7BGV - chains A and P; structure by X-ray diffraction, 1.68 A resolution.

Chain A:
Name: 14-3-3 protein sigma
Organism: Homo sapiens
UniProt: P31947 (1433S_HUMAN); residues 1-248 here = UniProt positions 1-248
Chain sequence (253 residues; each row starts with the number of its first residue; numbers below 1 keep their minus sign (Gly-4 is residue -4)):
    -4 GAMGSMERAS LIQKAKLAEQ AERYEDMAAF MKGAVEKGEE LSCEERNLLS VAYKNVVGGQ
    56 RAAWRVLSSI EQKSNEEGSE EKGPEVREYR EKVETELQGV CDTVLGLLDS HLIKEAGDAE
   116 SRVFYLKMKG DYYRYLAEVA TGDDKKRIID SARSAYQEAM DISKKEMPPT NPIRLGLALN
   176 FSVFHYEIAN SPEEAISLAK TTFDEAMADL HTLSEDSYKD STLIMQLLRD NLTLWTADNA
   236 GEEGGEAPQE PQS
Not modelled in the structure: 71-77, 232-248
Sequence notes: expression tag (-4 to 0)
Modified / non-standard residues: Cys38 (S-hydroxycysteine; CSO)
Swiss-Prot annotation at these positions:
  - site (Interaction with phosphoserine on interacting protein): Arg56, Arg129
  - modified residue (Phosphoserine): Ser5, Ser74, Ser248
Glycans and other covalent adducts: 3-methoxy-4-(2-phenylimidazol-1-yl)benzaldehyde (TLK) linked to Lys122
Metal / ion sites: Ca2+ near Glu2 (its only coordinating residue here); Mg2+: Glu35, Glu110, Glu188
Residues lining bound ligands: TLK (3-methoxy-4-(2-phenylimidazol-1-yl)benzaldehyde): Cys38, Asn42, Ser45, Phe119, Pro167, Ile168, Gly171, Ile219

Chain P:
Name: Peptidyl-prolyl cis-trans isomerase NIMA-interacting 1
Notes: EC 5.2.1.8
UniProt: Q13526 (PIN1_HUMAN); residue numbers follow UniProt; this construct covers 61-77
Chain sequence (17 residues; each row starts with the number of its first residue):
    61 LVKHSQSRRP SSWRQEK
Not modelled in the structure: 61-68
Modified / non-standard residues: Ser72 (phosphoserine; SEP)
Swiss-Prot annotation at these positions:
  - modified residue: Ser71 (Phosphoserine)
  - mutagenesis: Lys63 (K63A: Loss of peptidyl-prolyl cis/trans isomerase activity. No effect on the interaction with IRAK3/IRAK-M. Abolishes IL33-mediated increase of IRAK3/IRAK-M protein levels), Ser71 (S71D/E: Loss of peptidyl-prolyl cis/trans isomerase activity, nuclear localization and cellular function)

Chain A / chain P interface:
Contacting residue pairs (21):
  Val46(A) with Gln75(P)
  Lys49(A) with Ser72(P)
  Arg56(A) with Ser72(P)
  Arg129(A) with Ser72(P)
  Tyr130(A) with Ser72(P)
  Leu174(A) with Ser71(P); Ser72(P); Trp73(P)
  Asn175(A) with Ser72(P); Trp73(P), hydrogen bond (side chain-backbone)
  Val178(A) with Ser71(P)
  Glu182(A) with Arg69(P); Pro70(P)
  Leu218(A) with Glu76(P)
  Ile219(A) with Trp73(P)
  Leu222(A) with Arg74(P)
  Asn226(A) with Pro70(P); Ser71(P), hydrogen bond (side chain-backbone)
  Leu229(A) with Arg69(P); Pro70(P), hydrophobic
  Trp230(A) with Pro70(P), hydrophobic
Interface residues without a listed pair, chain A (20 interface residues in all): Glu14, Asn42, Ser45, Lys122, Gly171

In short:
20 residues of chain A and 8 residues of chain P are in contact; the contacts include 2 hydrogen bonds. Polar
contacts include Asn175(A)-Trp73(P) and Asn226(A)-Ser71(P). Compound TLK is covalently linked to Lys122(A).
From UniProt: 2 mutagenesis sites on chain P.
Here chain A is 14-3-3 protein sigma (Homo sapiens) and chain P is Peptidyl-prolyl cis-trans isomerase
NIMA-interacting 1. Entry 7BGV (14-3-3 sigma with Pin1 binding site pS72 and covalently bound LvD1012) was
determined by X-ray diffraction, deposited together with 7AOG, 7AXN, 7AYF, 7AZ1, 7AZ2, 7BDP and 17 further
entries.
